PDB entry 3DM9 | X-ray diffraction, 2.20 A resolution | chain B

# Chain B
Molecule: Signal recognition particle receptor
From: Pyrococcus furiosus
Reference sequence: Q8U051 (Q8U051_PYRFU); numbering as in UniProt (aligned over 1-322)
Sequence (328 residues; numbered -5 to 322; the number before each row is that of its first residue; numbers below 1 keep their minus sign (Gly-5 is residue -5)):
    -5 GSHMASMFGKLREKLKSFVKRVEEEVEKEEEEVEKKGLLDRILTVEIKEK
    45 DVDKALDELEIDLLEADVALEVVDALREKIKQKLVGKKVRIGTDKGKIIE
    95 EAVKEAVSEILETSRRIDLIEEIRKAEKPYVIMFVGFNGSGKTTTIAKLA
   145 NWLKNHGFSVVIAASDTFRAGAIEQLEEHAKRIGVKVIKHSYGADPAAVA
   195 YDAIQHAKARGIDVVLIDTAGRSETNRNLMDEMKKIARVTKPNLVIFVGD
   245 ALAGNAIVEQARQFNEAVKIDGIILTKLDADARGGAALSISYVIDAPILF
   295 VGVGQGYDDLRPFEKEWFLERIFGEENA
Disordered / not traced: -5 to -1, 24-37, 319-322
Construct notes: expression tag (-5 to 0)
Modified / non-standard residues: Mse-2 (selenomethionine); Mse1, Mse127, Mse224, Mse227 (selenomethionine; parent Met)

# Overview
Chain B is Signal recognition particle receptor (Pyrococcus furiosus); the structure, Structures and
Conformations in Solution of the Signal Recognition Particle Receptor from the archaeon Pyrococcus furiosus,
was determined by X-ray diffraction (same publication as 3E70 and 3DMD).
